PDB entry 7PE1 | electron microscopy, 3.00 A resolution | chains B and F of the 180 polymer chains in the assembly

[Chain B (and F)]
Name: Coat protein
Organism: Brome mosaic virus
Notes: chain F of this document is another copy of the same molecule, construct and numbering; everything in this record applies to it too
UniProtKB: Q9QCJ1 (Q9QCJ1_BMV); residue numbers follow UniProt; this construct covers 1-188
Amino-acid sequence (192 residues; row label = number of the first residue in the row; numbers below 1 keep their minus sign (Ser-2 is residue -2)):
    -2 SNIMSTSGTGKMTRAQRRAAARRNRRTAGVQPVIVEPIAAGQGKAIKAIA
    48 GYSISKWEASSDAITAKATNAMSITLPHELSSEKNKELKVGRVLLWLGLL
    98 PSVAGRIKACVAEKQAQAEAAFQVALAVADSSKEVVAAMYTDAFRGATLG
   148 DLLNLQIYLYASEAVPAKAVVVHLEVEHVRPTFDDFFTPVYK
Unresolved in the structure: -2 to 25, 189 (chain F: -2 to 25)
Construct notes: expression tag (-2 to 0, 189)

[Interface between chain B and chain F]
Pairs across the interface - 44 pairs, chain B then chain F:
  Gly26(B) with Gln28(F); Pro29(F)
  Val27(B) with Pro29(F); Val30(F); Ile31(F), hydrophobic
  Gln28(B) with Pro29(F), hydrogen bond (backbone-backbone); Val30(F); Ile31(F), hydrogen bond (backbone-backbone)
  Pro29(B) with Ile31(F)
  Val30(B) with Ile31(F), hydrogen bond (backbone-backbone); Val32(F); Glu33(F), hydrogen bond (backbone-backbone)
  Ile31(B) with Ile35(F), hydrophobic
  Val32(B) with Ile35(F)
  Glu33(B) with Ile35(F); Gly40(F); Lys41(F), hydrogen bond (side chain-backbone)
  Pro34(B) with Val132(F), hydrophobic
  Ile35(B) with Val132(F)
  Ala36(B) with Val132(F), hydrophobic; Ala134(F)
  Ala37(B) with Ala124(F); Val125(F); Ala134(F); Ala135(F); Met136(F), hydrogen bond (backbone-backbone)
  Gly38(B) with Met136(F); Thr138(F)
  Gln39(B) with Met136(F)
  Gly95(B) with Gln120(F)
  Leu96(B) with Gln120(F)
  Leu97(B) with Glu116(F); Gln120(F)
  Pro98(B) with Lys105(F); Glu116(F); Phe119(F), hydrophobic; Tyr157(F)
  Ser99(B) with Lys64(F); Tyr157(F)
  Glu131(B) with Lys130(F), salt bridge
  Lys165(B) with Gln120(F)
  Ala166(B) with Gln120(F), hydrogen bond (backbone-side chain)
  Val168(B) with Gln120(F)
  His170(B) with Gln120(F), hydrogen bond (side chain-backbone)
Interface residues without a listed pair, chain B (27 interface residues in all): Glu55, Trp93, Val167
Interface residues without a listed pair, chain F (26 interface residues in all): Ala117, Val121, Glu131

[In short]
The interface between chain B and chain F involves 27 residues on one side and 26 on the other, with 8
hydrogen bonds and 1 salt bridge. Polar contacts include Glu131(B)-Lys130(F), Glu33(B)-Lys41(F) and
Ala166(B)-Gln120(F).
Both chains are Coat protein (Brome mosaic virus). Entry 7PE1 (Cryo-EM structure of BMV-derived VLP expressed
in E. coli and assembled in the presence of tRNA ...) was determined by electron microscopy, deposited
together with 7PE2.
